PDB entry 5E0L | X-ray diffraction, 1.31 A resolution | chains A and C

Chain A:
Protein: Dynein light chain 1, cytoplasmic
From: Drosophila melanogaster
Reference sequence: Q24117 (DYL1_DROME); residues 3-89 here = UniProt positions 3-89
Chain sequence (89 residues; numbered 1 to 89; the number before each row is that of its first residue):
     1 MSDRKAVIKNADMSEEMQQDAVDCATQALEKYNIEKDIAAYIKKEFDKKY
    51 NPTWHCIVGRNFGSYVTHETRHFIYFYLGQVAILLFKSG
Not modelled in the structure: 1-2
Construct notes: initiating methionine (1); expression tag (2)

Chain C:
Protein: Protein Chica peptide
From: Drosophila melanogaster
Chain sequence (14 residues; each row starts with the number of its first residue):
   412 SYRKAIDAATQTEE
Not modelled in the structure: 412-414

Interface between chain A and chain C:
Residue-residue contacts (38; chain A residue first):
  Lys-9(A) / Glu-424(C)  salt bridge
  Asp-12(A) / Ile-417(C)
  Arg-60(A) / Thr-423(C)
  Arg-60(A) / Glu-425(C)
  Asn-61(A) / Thr-423(C)
  Asn-61(A) / Glu-425(C)  hydrogen bond (side chain-backbone)
  Phe-62(A) / Thr-421(C)
  Phe-62(A) / Gln-422(C)
  Phe-62(A) / Thr-423(C)  hydrogen bond (backbone-backbone)
  Gly-63(A) / Thr-421(C)
  Gly-63(A) / Gln-422(C)
  Ser-64(A) / Ala-419(C)
  Ser-64(A) / Ala-420(C)
  Ser-64(A) / Thr-421(C)  hydrogen bond
  Tyr-65(A) / Asp-418(C)  hydrogen bond
  Tyr-65(A) / Ala-419(C)
  Tyr-65(A) / Ala-420(C)  hydrophobic
  Val-66(A) / Ile-417(C)
  Val-66(A) / Asp-418(C)
  Val-66(A) / Ala-419(C)  hydrogen bond (backbone-backbone)
  Thr-67(A) / Ala-416(C)
  Thr-67(A) / Ile-417(C)
  Thr-67(A) / Asp-418(C)  hydrogen bond
  His-68(A) / Ala-416(C)
  His-68(A) / Ile-417(C)  hydrogen bond (backbone-backbone)
  His-68(A) / Ala-419(C)
  Glu-69(A) / Lys-415(C)
  Thr-70(A) / Lys-415(C)  hydrogen bond (backbone-backbone)
  Thr-70(A) / Ile-417(C)
  Phe-73(A) / Ala-419(C)  hydrophobic
  Phe-73(A) / Thr-421(C)
  Tyr-75(A) / Thr-421(C)
  Tyr-75(A) / Gln-422(C)  hydrogen bond (side chain-backbone)
  Tyr-75(A) / Thr-423(C)  hydrogen bond (side chain-backbone)
  Tyr-77(A) / Thr-423(C)
  Tyr-77(A) / Glu-424(C)  hydrogen bond (side chain-backbone)
  Ala-82(A) / Thr-423(C)
  Gly-89(A) / Ala-416(C)
Interface residues without a listed pair, chain A (20 interface residues in all): Gly-59, Leu-84
The authors on this interface:
  - specific contacts: Lys-9(A)/Glu-424(C) (salt bridge), Thr-67(A)/Asp-418(C) (hydrogen bond)
  - interface residues, chain A: Phe-62(A)

Summary:
The interface between chain A and chain C involves 20 residues on one side and 11 on the other; the contacts
include 11 hydrogen bonds and 1 salt bridge. Among the polar pairs are Lys-9(A)/Glu-424(C),
Asn-61(A)/Glu-425(C) and Ser-64(A)/Thr-421(C). The paper describes a salt bridge between Lys-9(A) and
Glu-424(C); a hydrogen bond between Thr-67(A) and Asp-418(C). From the paper: the interface residue Phe-62(A).
Chain A is Dynein light chain 1, cytoplasmic and chain C is Protein Chica peptide, both from Drosophila
melanogaster; the structure, LC8 - Chica (415-424) Complex, was determined by X-ray diffraction, deposited
together with 5E0M.
